2AUC - chains A and B of the 4 polymer chains in the assembly; structure by X-ray diffraction, 2.60 A resolution.

# Chain A (and B)
Name: Myosin A Tail Interacting Protein
From: Plasmodium knowlesi
Notes: fragment: myosin A tail domain interacting protein MTIP; chain B of this document is another copy of the same molecule, construct and numbering; everything in this record applies to it too
Chain sequence (126 residues; numbered 79 to 204; the number before each row is that of its first residue):
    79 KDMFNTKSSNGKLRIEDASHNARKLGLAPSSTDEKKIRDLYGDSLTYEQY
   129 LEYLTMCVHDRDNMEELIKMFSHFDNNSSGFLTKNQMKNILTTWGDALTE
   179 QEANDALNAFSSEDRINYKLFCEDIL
Unresolved in the structure: 79-87, 204 (chain B: 79-88, 190-194)
Modified positions: Mse-81 (selenomethionine); Mse-134, Mse-142, Mse-148, Mse-165 (selenomethionine; parent Met)

# Interface between chain A and chain B
Contacting residue pairs (13; chain A residue first):
  Glu-144(A) / Glu-143(B)
  Glu-144(A) / Glu-144(B)
  Lys-147(A) / Glu-144(B)  salt bridge
  Mse-148(A) / Glu-144(B)
  His-151(A) / Gly-173(B)  hydrogen bond (side chain-backbone)
  His-151(A) / Asp-174(B)  salt bridge
  Phe-152(A) / Mse-148(B)  hydrophobic
  Phe-152(A) / Trp-172(B)
  Phe-152(A) / Gly-173(B)
  Thr-171(A) / Lys-147(B)  hydrogen bond (side chain-backbone)
  Trp-172(A) / Glu-144(B)  hydrogen bond (side chain-backbone)
  Trp-172(A) / Mse-148(B)  hydrophobic
  Gly-173(A) / Lys-147(B)  hydrogen bond (backbone-side chain)
Also at the interface, not in a pair above, chain A (10 interface residues in all): Asn-167, Thr-170
Also at the interface, not in a pair above, chain B (10 interface residues in all): Asp-140, Asn-141, His-151

# In short
Chain A and chain B each contribute 10 residues to their interface; the contacts include 4 hydrogen bonds and
2 salt bridges. Polar contacts include Lys-147(A)/Glu-144(B), His-151(A)/Asp-174(B) and His-151(A)/Gly-173(B).
Both chains are Myosin A Tail Interacting Protein (Plasmodium knowlesi). Entry 2AUC (Structure of the
Plasmodium MTIP-MyoA complex, a key component of the parasite invasion motor) was determined by X-ray
diffraction.
